PDB entry 4EN6 | X-ray diffraction, 2.56 A resolution | chains A and B

Chain A:
Protein: Hemagglutinin components HA-22/23/53
From: Clostridium botulinum
Notes: fragment: HA22-23(HA3a)
UniProt: P46085 (HA70_CLOBO); residue numbers follow UniProt; this construct covers 1-203
Sequence (224 residues; row label = number of the first residue in the row; numbers below 1 keep their minus sign (Ile-20 is residue -20)):
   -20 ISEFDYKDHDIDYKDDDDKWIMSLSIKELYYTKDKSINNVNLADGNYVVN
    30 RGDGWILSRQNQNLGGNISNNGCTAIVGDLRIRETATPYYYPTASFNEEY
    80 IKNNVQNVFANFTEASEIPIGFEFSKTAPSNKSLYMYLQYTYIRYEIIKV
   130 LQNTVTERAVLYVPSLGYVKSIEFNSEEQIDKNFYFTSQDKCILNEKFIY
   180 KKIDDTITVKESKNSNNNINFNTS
Disordered / not traced: -20 to 14, 185-203
Construct notes: expression tag (-20 to 0)

Chain B:
Protein: Hemagglutinin components HA-22/23/53
From: Clostridium botulinum
Notes: fragment: HA53(HA3b)
UniProt: P46085 (HA70_CLOBO); residues 204-623 here = UniProt positions 204-623
Sequence (420 residues; numbered 204 to 623; the number before each row is that of its first residue):
   204 QTILPYPNGLYVINKGDGYMRTNDKDLIGTLLIESSTSGSIIQPRLRNTT
   254 RPLFNTSNPTIFSQEYTEARLNDAFNIQLFNTSTTLFKFVEEAPTNKNIS
   304 MKVYNTYEKYELINYQNGNIDDKAEYYLPSLGKCEVSDAPSPQAPVVETP
   354 VDQDGFIQTGPNENIIVGVINPSENIEEISTPIPDDYTYNIPTSIQNNAC
   404 YVLFKVNTTGVYKITTKNNLPPLIIYEAIGSSNRNMNSNNLSNDNIKAIK
   454 YITGLNRSDAKSYLIVSLFKDKNYYIRIPQISSSTTSQLIFKRELGNISD
   504 LADSTVNILDNLNTSGTHYYTRQSPDVGNYISYQLTIPGDFNNIASSIFS
   554 FRTRNNQGIGTLYRLTESINGYNLITINNYSDLLNNVEPISLLNGATYIF
   604 RVKVTELNNYNIIFDAYRNS
What the authors report for this chain:
  - binding site for N-acetyl-alpha-neuraminic acid: Asp513, Asn514, Tyr522, Thr524, Arg525
  - binding site for beta-D-galactopyranose: Arg460, Asp462

Chain A / chain B interface:
Residue-residue contacts (111):
  Ile16(A) - Asn436(B)
  Asn17(A) - Met439(B)
  Asn17(A) - Lys473(B)
  Ser37(A) - Ile432(B)
  Ser37(A) - Gly433(B)
  Ser37(A) - Arg437(B)
  Arg38(A) - Asp276(B)
  Arg38(A) - Ala277(B)  hydrogen bond (side chain-backbone)
  Arg38(A) - Phe278(B)
  Arg38(A) - Asn279(B)
  Arg38(A) - Ile432(B)  hydrogen bond (side chain-backbone)
  Arg38(A) - Ile449(B)
  Arg38(A) - Ala451(B)
  Gln39(A) - Phe278(B)
  Gln39(A) - Asn279(B)
  Gln41(A) - Asn217(B)  hydrogen bond
  Gln41(A) - Glu311(B)
  Gln41(A) - Tyr313(B)
  Gln41(A) - Glu366(B)  hydrogen bond
  Asn42(A) - Phe278(B)  hydrogen bond (side chain-backbone)
  Asn42(A) - Asn279(B)  hydrogen bond (side chain-backbone)
  Asn42(A) - Ile280(B)
  Asn42(A) - Leu331(B)
  Leu43(A) - Thr288(B)
  Leu43(A) - Leu334(B)
  Gly44(A) - Asp220(B)
  Gly44(A) - Glu311(B)
  Gly44(A) - Ser333(B)
  Gly44(A) - Leu334(B)
  Gly45(A) - Asp220(B)  hydrogen bond (backbone-side chain)
  Gly45(A) - Ser333(B)  hydrogen bond (backbone-side chain)
  Gly45(A) - Leu334(B)  hydrogen bond (backbone-backbone)
  Gly45(A) - Gly335(B)
  Asn46(A) - Phe292(B)
  Asn46(A) - Leu334(B)
  Asn46(A) - Gly335(B)
  Ile47(A) - Gly221(B)
  Ile47(A) - Phe292(B)
  Ile47(A) - Gly335(B)  hydrogen bond (backbone-backbone)
  Ile47(A) - Lys336(B)
  Ile47(A) - Cys337(B)  hydrogen bond (backbone-backbone)
  Ile47(A) - Thr362(B)
  Ile47(A) - Gly363(B)
  Ser48(A) - Cys337(B)
  Asn49(A) - Cys337(B)
  Asn49(A) - Glu338(B)
  Asn49(A) - Val339(B)  hydrogen bond (side chain-backbone)
  Asn50(A) - Val339(B)  hydrogen bond (side chain-backbone)
  Gly51(A) - Glu294(B)
  Cys52(A) - Val293(B)
  Cys52(A) - Glu294(B)  hydrogen bond (backbone-side chain)
  Cys52(A) - Met304(B)  hydrophobic
  Cys52(A) - Cys337(B)  hydrophobic
  Cys52(A) - Val339(B)  hydrophobic
  Thr53(A) - Lys291(B)
  Thr53(A) - Phe292(B)
  Thr53(A) - Val293(B)  hydrogen bond (backbone-backbone)
  Ala54(A) - Lys291(B)
  Ile55(A) - Leu289(B)
  Ile55(A) - Phe290(B)
  Ile55(A) - Lys291(B)  hydrogen bond (backbone-backbone)
  Ile55(A) - Val293(B)  hydrophobic
  Val56(A) - Leu289(B)
  Gly57(A) - Thr288(B)
  Gly57(A) - Leu289(B)  hydrogen bond (backbone-backbone)
  Asp58(A) - Thr287(B)  hydrogen bond
  Asp58(A) - Thr288(B)  hydrogen bond
  Thr64(A) - Thr287(B)
  Tyr68(A) - Gln281(B)
  Tyr70(A) - Arg437(B)  hydrogen bond
  Tyr70(A) - Asn438(B)
  Tyr70(A) - Asp447(B)
  Pro71(A) - Asn438(B)  hydrogen bond (backbone-side chain)
  Thr72(A) - Asn438(B)
  Thr72(A) - Met439(B)
  Tyr114(A) - Asp220(B)  hydrogen bond
  Tyr114(A) - Pro364(B)
  Leu117(A) - Thr288(B)
  Tyr119(A) - Thr287(B)
  Arg123(A) - Asn436(B)  hydrogen bond (side chain-backbone)
  Val134(A) - Met439(B)  hydrophobic
  Thr135(A) - Met439(B)
  Thr135(A) - Asn440(B)
  Thr135(A) - Ser441(B)  hydrogen bond (backbone-backbone)
  Glu136(A) - Met439(B)
  Glu136(A) - Asn440(B)
  Arg137(A) - Arg437(B)
  Arg137(A) - Asn438(B)
  Arg137(A) - Met439(B)  hydrogen bond (backbone-backbone)
  Val139(A) - Arg437(B)
  Val139(A) - Asn438(B)
  Phe153(A) - Thr362(B)
  Phe153(A) - Gly363(B)
  Phe153(A) - Pro364(B)
  Ser155(A) - Asn365(B)  hydrogen bond (backbone-side chain)
  Glu156(A) - Asn365(B)  hydrogen bond (backbone-side chain)
  Glu157(A) - Asn365(B)  hydrogen bond (backbone-side chain)
  Ile159(A) - Asn365(B)
  Lys161(A) - Asn367(B)
  Lys161(A) - Ile368(B)
  Tyr164(A) - Pro364(B)
  Tyr164(A) - Asn365(B)  hydrogen bond (side chain-backbone)
  Tyr164(A) - Glu366(B)
  Tyr164(A) - Ile368(B)  hydrophobic
  Phe165(A) - Phe278(B)  hydrophobic
  Phe165(A) - Ile368(B)  hydrophobic
  Phe165(A) - Val370(B)  hydrophobic
  Ser167(A) - Ile432(B)
  Ser167(A) - Gly433(B)  hydrogen bond (backbone-backbone)
  Gln168(A) - Ser435(B)  hydrogen bond
  Asp169(A) - Arg437(B)  salt bridge
Also at the interface, not in a pair above, chain A (52 interface residues in all): Leu59, Ile61, Ala73, Ala138
Also at the interface, not in a pair above, chain B (53 interface residues in all): Leu282, Thr309, Ser445, Lys475

Overview:
52 residues of chain A and 53 residues of chain B are in contact, with 31 hydrogen bonds and 1 salt bridge.
Polar pairs include Asp169(A)-Arg437(B), Arg38(A)-Ala277(B) and Arg38(A)-Ile432(B). From the paper: a binding
site for N-acetyl-alpha-neuraminic acid at Asp513(B), Asn514(B) and Tyr522(B) among others; a binding site for
beta-D-galactopyranose at Arg460(B) and Asp462(B).
Chain A is Hemagglutinin components HA-22/23/53 and chain B is Hemagglutinin components HA-22/23/53, both from
Clostridium botulinum; the structure, Crystal structure of HA70 (HA3) subcomponent of Clostridium botulinum
type C progenitor toxin in complex with ..., was determined by X-ray diffraction (same publication as 4EN7,
4EN8 and 4EN9).
